Entry 8YYW (electron microscopy, 3.16 A resolution); this record covers chains B and F of the 5 polymer chains in the assembly.

[Chain B]
Name: ScFv16
From: Vicugna pacos
Notes: antibody fragment or engineered binder
Amino-acid sequence (247 residues; numbered 1 to 247; the number before each row is that of its first residue):
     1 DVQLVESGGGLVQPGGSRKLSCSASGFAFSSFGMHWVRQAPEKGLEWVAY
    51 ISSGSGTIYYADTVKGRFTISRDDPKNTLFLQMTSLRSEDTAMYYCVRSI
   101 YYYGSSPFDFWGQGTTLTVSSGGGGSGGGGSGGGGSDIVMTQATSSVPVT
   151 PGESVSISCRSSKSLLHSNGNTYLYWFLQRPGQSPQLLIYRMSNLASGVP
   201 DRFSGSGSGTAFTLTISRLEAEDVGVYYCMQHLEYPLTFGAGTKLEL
Unresolved in the structure: 1, 122-135
Disulfide bonds: Cys22-Cys96, Cys159-Cys229

[Chain F]
Name: Guanine nucleotide-binding protein G(i) subunit alpha-1, Guanine nucleotide-binding protein G(q) subunit alpha
From: Homo sapiens
UniProtKB: chimeric construct of P63096, P50148: residues 1-329 from P63096 (GNAI1_HUMAN) positions 1-329 (same numbers); residues 330-354 from P50148 positions 335-359 (UniProt number = residue number + 5)
Amino-acid sequence (354 residues; each row starts with the number of its first residue):
     1 MGCTLSAEDKAAVERSKMIDRNLREDGEKAAREVKLLLLGAGESGKSTIV
    51 KQMKIIHEAGYSEEECKQYKAVVYSNTIQSIIAIIRAMGRLKIDFGDSAR
   101 ADDARQLFVLAGAAEEGFMTAELAGVIKRLWKDSGVQACFNRSREYQLND
   151 SAAYYLNDLDRIAQPNYIPTQQDVLRTRVKTTGIVETHFTFKDLHFKMFD
   201 VGAQRSERKKWIHCFEGVTAIIFCVALSDYDLVLAEDEEMNRMHESMKLF
   251 DSICNNKWFTDTSIILFLNKKDLFEEKIKKSPLTICYPEYAGSNTYEEAA
   301 AYIQCQFEDLNKRKDTKEIYTHFTCSTDTENIRFVFAAVKDTILQLNLKE
   351 YNLV
Unresolved in the structure: 1, 54-181
Sequence notes: engineered mutation Ala203 (Gly in P63096), Ser326 (Ala in P63096)
Curated features (UniProtKB/Swiss-Prot):
  - region: Lys35 to Thr48 (G1 motif), Asp173 to Thr181 (G2 motif), Phe196 to Gly202, Gln204, Arg205 (G3 motif), Ile265 to Asp272 (G4 motif), Thr324, Cys325, Thr327 to Thr329 (G5 motif)
  - binding site (GTP): Glu43 to Thr48, Ser151, Leu175 to Thr181, Asp200 to Gly202, Gln204, Asn269 to Asp272
  - binding site (Mg(2+)): Ser47, Thr181
  - modified residue: Arg178 (ADP-ribosylarginine), Gln204 (Deamidated glutamine)
  - lipidation: Gly2 (N-myristoyl glycine), Cys3 (S-palmitoyl cysteine)

[How chain B and chain F interact]
Pairs across the interface - 18 pairs, chain B then chain F:
  Ser52(B) - Glu14(F)  hydrogen bond
  Ser53(B) - Met18(F)
  Thr57(B) - Glu14(F)  hydrogen bond
  Ile100(B) - Arg15(F)
  Tyr101(B) - Ala11(F)  hydrophobic
  Tyr101(B) - Arg15(F)
  Tyr102(B) - Arg15(F)
  Pro107(B) - Glu8(F)
  His167(B) - Thr4(F)
  His167(B) - Ser6(F)
  Asn169(B) - Ser6(F)
  Tyr173(B) - Ser6(F)  hydrogen bond
  Tyr173(B) - Glu8(F)
  Tyr175(B) - Glu8(F)  hydrogen bond
  Arg191(B) - Glu8(F)  salt bridge
  His232(B) - Glu8(F)
  Leu233(B) - Ala7(F)
  Tyr235(B) - Ala7(F)  hydrophobic
Interface residues without a listed pair, chain B (17 interface residues in all): Gly54, Gly56
Interface residues without a listed pair, chain F (11 interface residues in all): Leu5, Asp9, Ala12

[In short]
17 residues of chain B face 11 of chain F across their interface; the contacts include 4 hydrogen bonds and 1
salt bridge. Polar contacts include Arg191(B)-Glu8(F), Ser52(B)-Glu14(F) and Thr57(B)-Glu14(F). UniProt lists
22 GTP-binding residues and Mg2+-binding residues Ser47(F) and Thr181(F) on chain F.
Chain B is ScFv16 (Vicugna pacos) and chain F is Guanine nucleotide-binding protein G(i) subunit alpha-1,
Guanine nucleotide-binding protein G(q) subunit alpha (Homo sapiens); the structure, Cryo-EM structure of
OXGR1 bound to alpha-ketoglutarate and Gq proteins, was determined by electron microscopy.
